PDB entry 7WSN | electron microscopy, 3.31 A resolution | chain A

# Chain A
Name: Solute carrier family 2, facilitated glucose transporter member 4
From: Homo sapiens
UniProtKB: P14672 (GLUT4_HUMAN); residue numbers follow UniProt; this construct covers 1-509
Chain sequence (520 residues; each row starts with the number of its first residue; numbers below 1 keep their minus sign (Met-10 is residue -10)):
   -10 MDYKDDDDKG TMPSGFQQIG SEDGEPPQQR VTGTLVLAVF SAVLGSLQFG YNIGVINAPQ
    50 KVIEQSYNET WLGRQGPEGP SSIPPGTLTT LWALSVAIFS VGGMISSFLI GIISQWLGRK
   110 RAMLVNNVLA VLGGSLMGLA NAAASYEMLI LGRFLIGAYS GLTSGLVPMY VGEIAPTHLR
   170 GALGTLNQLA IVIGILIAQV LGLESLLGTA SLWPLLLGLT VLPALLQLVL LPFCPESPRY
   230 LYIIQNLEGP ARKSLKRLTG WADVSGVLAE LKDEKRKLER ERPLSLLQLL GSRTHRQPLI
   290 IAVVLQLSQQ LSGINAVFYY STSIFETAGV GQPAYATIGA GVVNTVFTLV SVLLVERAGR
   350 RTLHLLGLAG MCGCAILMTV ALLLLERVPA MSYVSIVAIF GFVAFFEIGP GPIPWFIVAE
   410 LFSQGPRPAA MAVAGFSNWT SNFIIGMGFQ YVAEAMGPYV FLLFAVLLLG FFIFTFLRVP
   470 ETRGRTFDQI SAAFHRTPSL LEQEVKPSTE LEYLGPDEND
Unresolved in the structure: -10 to 20, 484-509
Construct notes: initiating methionine (-10); expression tag (-9 to 0)
Covalent attachments: N-acetylglucosamine (NAG) linked to Asn57
Ligand contacts: Cytochalasin B (5RH): Phe38, Ile42, Ser153, Pro157, Asn176, Gln177, Ile180, Ile184, Gln298, Gln299, Ile303, Asn304, Phe307, Phe395, Glu396, Gly400, Pro401, Trp404, Gly424, Asn427, Trp428, Asn431
UniProt features mapped onto this chain:
  - region: Gln7 to Gly13 (Interaction with SRFBP1)
  - motif: Leu489, Leu490 (Dileucine internalization motif)
  - binding site (D-glucose): Gln177, Gln298, Gln299, Asn304, Asn333, Glu396, Trp404
  - modified residue: Ser10 (Phosphoserine), Ser274 (Phosphoserine), Thr486 (Phosphothreonine), Ser488 (Phosphoserine)
  - lipidation: Cys223 (S-palmitoyl cysteine)
  - glycosylation: Asn57 (N-linked (GlcNAc...) asparagine)
Reported in the primary citation:
  - binding site for Cytochalasin B: Asn176, Trp404
  - post-translational modification sites: Asn57
  - mutagenesis - R169A (more than 70%), R228A, R416A (approximately 20%), F476A: decreased catalytic activity
  - post-translational modification sites: Cys223 (citing earlier work)

# Overview
Bound to chain A: Cytochalasin B. N-acetylglucosamine is covalently linked to Asn57. UniProt lists 7
D-glucose-binding residues. From the paper: a binding site for Cytochalasin B at Asn176 and Trp404; R169A,
R228A and R416A, among others, reduce catalytic activity.
Chain A is Solute carrier family 2, facilitated glucose transporter member 4 (Homo sapiens); the structure,
Cryo-EM structure of human glucose transporter GLUT4 bound to cytochalasin B in detergent micelles, was
determined by electron microscopy together with 7WSM from the same study.
